PDB entry 7KZP | electron microscopy, 3.10 A resolution | chains A and H of the 14 polymer chains in the assembly

[Chain A]
Protein: Fanconi anemia group A protein
From: Homo sapiens
UniProtKB: O15360 (FANCA_HUMAN); residues 1-1455 here = UniProt positions 1-1455
Amino-acid sequence (1477 residues; each row starts with the number of its first residue):
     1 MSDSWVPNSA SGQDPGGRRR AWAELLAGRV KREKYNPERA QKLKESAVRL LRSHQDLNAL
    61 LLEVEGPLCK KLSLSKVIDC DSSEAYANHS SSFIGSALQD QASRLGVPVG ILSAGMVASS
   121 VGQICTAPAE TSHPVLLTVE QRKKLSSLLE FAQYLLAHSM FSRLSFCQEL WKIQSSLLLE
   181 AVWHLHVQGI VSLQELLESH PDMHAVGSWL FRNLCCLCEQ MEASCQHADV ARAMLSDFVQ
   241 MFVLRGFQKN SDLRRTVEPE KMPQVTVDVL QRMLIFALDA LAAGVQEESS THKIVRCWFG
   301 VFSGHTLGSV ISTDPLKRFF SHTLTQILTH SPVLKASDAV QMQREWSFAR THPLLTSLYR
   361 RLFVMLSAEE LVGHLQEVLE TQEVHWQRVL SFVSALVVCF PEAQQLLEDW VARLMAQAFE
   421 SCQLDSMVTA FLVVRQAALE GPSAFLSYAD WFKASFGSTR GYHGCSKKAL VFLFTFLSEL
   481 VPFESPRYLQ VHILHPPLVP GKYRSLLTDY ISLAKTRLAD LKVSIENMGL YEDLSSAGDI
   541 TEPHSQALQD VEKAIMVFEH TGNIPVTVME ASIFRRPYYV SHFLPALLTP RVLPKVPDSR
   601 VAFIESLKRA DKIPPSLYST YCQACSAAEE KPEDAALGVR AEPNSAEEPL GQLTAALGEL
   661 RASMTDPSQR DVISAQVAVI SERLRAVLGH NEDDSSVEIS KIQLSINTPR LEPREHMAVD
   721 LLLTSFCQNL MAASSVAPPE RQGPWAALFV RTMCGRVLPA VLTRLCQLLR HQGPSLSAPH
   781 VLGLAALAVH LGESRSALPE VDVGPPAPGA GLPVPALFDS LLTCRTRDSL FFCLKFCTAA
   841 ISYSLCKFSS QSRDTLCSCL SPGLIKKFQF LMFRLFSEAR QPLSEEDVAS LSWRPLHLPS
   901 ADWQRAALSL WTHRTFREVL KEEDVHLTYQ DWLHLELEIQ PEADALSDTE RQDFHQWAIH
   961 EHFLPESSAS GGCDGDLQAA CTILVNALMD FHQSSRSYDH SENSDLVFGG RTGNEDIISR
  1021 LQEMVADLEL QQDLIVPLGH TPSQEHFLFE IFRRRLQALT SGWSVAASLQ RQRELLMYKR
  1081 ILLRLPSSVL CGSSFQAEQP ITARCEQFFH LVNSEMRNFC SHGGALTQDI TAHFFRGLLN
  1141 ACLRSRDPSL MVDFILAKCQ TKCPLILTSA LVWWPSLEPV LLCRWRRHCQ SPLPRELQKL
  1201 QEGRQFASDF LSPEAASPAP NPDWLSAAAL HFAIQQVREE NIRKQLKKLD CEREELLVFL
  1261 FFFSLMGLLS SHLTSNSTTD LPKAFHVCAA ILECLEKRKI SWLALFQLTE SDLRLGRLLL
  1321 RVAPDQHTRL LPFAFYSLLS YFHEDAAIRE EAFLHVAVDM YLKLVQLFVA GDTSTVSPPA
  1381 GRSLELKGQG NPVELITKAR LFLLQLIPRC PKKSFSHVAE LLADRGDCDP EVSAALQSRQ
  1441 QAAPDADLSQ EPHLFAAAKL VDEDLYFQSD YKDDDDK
Not modelled in the structure: 1-18, 68-76, 129-133, 249-261, 440-445, 498-502, 525-647, 691-711, 804-812, 884-896, 997-1011, 1035-1042, 1379-1390, 1444-1477
Differences from the reference sequence: expression tag (1456-1477)
UniProt features mapped onto this chain:
  - motif: Arg18 to Lys34 (Nuclear localization signal)
  - modified residue: Ser1449 (Phosphoserine)
Reported in the primary citation:
  - disease-associated variants - R951W: abolished growth in response to mitomycin C (MMC) (citing earlier work)
  - disease-associated variants - R951W: abolished catalytic activity on FANCD2 ubiquitination (citing earlier work)
  - disease-associated variants - L845P, E936G, R1055L, R1055W: decreased growth in response to MMC (citing earlier work)

[Chain H]
Protein: Fanconi anemia group G protein
From: Homo sapiens
UniProtKB: O15287 (FANCG_HUMAN); residue numbers follow UniProt; this construct covers 1-622
Amino-acid sequence (641 residues; each row starts with the number of its first residue; numbers below 1 keep their minus sign (Met-18 is residue -18)):
   -18 MDYKDDDDKE NLYFQGGGRM SRQTTSVGSS CLDLWREKND RLVRQAKVAQ NSGLTLRRQQ
    42 LAQDALEGLR GLLHSLQGLP AAVPVLPLEL TVTCNFIILR ASLAQGFTED QAQDIQRSLE
   102 RVLETQEQQG PRLEQGLREL WDSVLRASCL LPELLSALHR LVGLQAALWL SADRLGDLAL
   162 LLETLNGSQS GASKDLLLLL KTWSPPAEEL DAPLTLQDAQ GLKDVLLTAF AYRQGLQELI
   222 TGNPDKALSS LHEAASGLCP RPVLVQVYTA LGSCHRKMGN PQRALLYLVA ALKEGSAWGP
   282 PLLEASRLYQ QLGDTTAELE SLELLVEALN VPCSSKAPQF LIEVELLLPP PDLASPLHCG
   342 TQSQTKHILA SRCLQTGRAG DAAEHYLDLL ALLLDSSEPR FSPPPSPPGP CMPEVFLEAA
   402 VALIQAGRAQ DALTLCEELL SRTSSLLPKM SRLWEDARKG TKELPYCPLW VSATHLLQGQ
   462 AWVQLGAQKV AISEFSRCLE LLFRATPEEK EQGAAFNCEQ GCKSDAALQQ LRAAALISRG
   522 LEWVASGQDT KALQDFLLSV QMCPGNRDTY FHLLQTLKRL DRRDEATALW WRLEAQTKGS
   582 HEDALWSLPL YLESYLSWIR PSDRDAFLEE FRTSLPKSCD L
Not modelled in the structure: -18 to 11, 108-114, 314-317, 425-448, 485-498, 579-585, 612-622
Differences from the reference sequence: initiating methionine (-18); expression tag (-17 to 0)
UniProt features mapped onto this chain:
  - modified residue: Ser7 (Phosphoserine)

[Interface between chain A and chain H]
Pairs across the interface - 70 pairs, chain A then chain H:
  Arg20(A) - Thr415(H)
  Ala21(A) - Thr415(H)
  Ala21(A) - Glu419(H)
  Trp22(A) - Leu375(H)  hydrophobic
  Trp22(A) - Glu419(H)  hydrogen bond (backbone-side chain)
  Trp22(A) - Arg423(H)
  Glu24(A) - Asp412(H)
  Glu24(A) - Thr415(H)
  Leu25(A) - Leu416(H)  hydrophobic
  Leu25(A) - Glu419(H)
  Leu26(A) - Asp376(H)
  Ala27(A) - Asp376(H)
  Val30(A) - Ala372(H)  hydrophobic
  Val30(A) - Leu373(H)
  Lys31(A) - Pro380(H)
  Arg32(A) - Asn311(H)
  Lys34(A) - Asn311(H)  hydrogen bond (side chain-backbone)
  Lys34(A) - Pro313(H)
  Tyr35(A) - Glu308(H)
  Tyr35(A) - Asn311(H)
  Arg39(A) - Glu308(H)  salt bridge
  Ala40(A) - Trp279(H)
  Leu43(A) - Trp279(H)
  Leu43(A) - Leu305(H)  hydrophobic
  Lys44(A) - Leu273(H)
  Ala47(A) - Leu273(H)  hydrophobic
  Ala47(A) - Leu283(H)  hydrophobic
  Ala47(A) - Leu305(H)  hydrophobic
  Val48(A) - Val270(H)  hydrophobic
  Leu50(A) - Tyr290(H)
  Leu51(A) - Leu266(H)
  Leu51(A) - Val270(H)  hydrophobic
  Leu51(A) - Leu273(H)  hydrophobic
  Leu51(A) - Ala286(H)  hydrophobic
  Leu51(A) - Tyr290(H)
  Arg52(A) - Lys274(H)
  His54(A) - Gln263(H)  hydrogen bond (backbone-side chain)
  His54(A) - Tyr290(H)
  His54(A) - Asp295(H)  salt bridge
  His54(A) - Ala298(H)
  Gln55(A) - Gln263(H)
  Gln55(A) - Leu267(H)
  Asp56(A) - Gln263(H)  hydrogen bond (backbone-side chain)
  Glu63(A) - Asn261(H)
  Glu63(A) - Pro262(H)
  Glu63(A) - Gln263(H)
  Glu63(A) - Arg264(H)  hydrogen bond (side chain-backbone)
  Val64(A) - Arg264(H)
  Leu105(A) - Leu267(H)
  Val1365(A) - Gln535(H)
  Phe1368(A) - Leu538(H)  hydrophobic
  Val1369(A) - Thr531(H)  hydrogen bond (backbone-side chain)
  Thr1373(A) - Asp562(H)
  Thr1373(A) - Glu566(H)
  Val1376(A) - Asp565(H)
  Ser1377(A) - Asp565(H)
  Pro1378(A) - Asp565(H)
  Ile1396(A) - Gln542(H)
  Thr1397(A) - Gln542(H)  hydrogen bond
  Thr1397(A) - Arg573(H)
  Arg1400(A) - Leu539(H)
  Arg1400(A) - Gln542(H)
  Arg1400(A) - Met543(H)
  Cys1428(A) - Gln535(H)  hydrogen bond
  Cys1428(A) - Leu539(H)
  Pro1430(A) - Phe484(H)  hydrophobic
  Pro1430(A) - Leu539(H)
  Glu1431(A) - Phe484(H)
  Glu1431(A) - Arg513(H)  salt bridge
  Glu1431(A) - Met543(H)
Other interface residues (no listed pair), chain A (49 interface residues in all): Ser46, Ala59, Leu60, Gly106, Asn1391, Val1393, Glu1394, Asp1429, Ala1434
Other interface residues (no listed pair), chain H (52 interface residues in all): Gly260, Leu269, Ser302, Ala309, Val312, Arg381, Gln411, Gln510, Leu534, Ala569, Leu570

[Summary]
Chain A and chain H form an interface of 49 and 52 residues respectively, with 8 hydrogen bonds and 3 salt
bridges. Among the polar pairs are Arg39(A)-Glu308(H), His54(A)-Asp295(H) and Glu1431(A)-Arg513(H). From the
paper: L845P, E936G and R1055L of chain A, among others, reduce growth in response to MMC; R951W of chain A
abolishes growth in response to mitomycin C (MMC).
Here chain A is Fanconi anemia group A protein and chain H is Fanconi anemia group G protein, both from Homo
sapiens. Entry 7KZP (Structure of the human Fanconi anaemia Core complex) was determined by electron
microscopy, deposited together with 7KZQ, 7KZR, 7KZS, 7KZT and 7KZV.
